5J9Q - chains F and G of the 5 polymer chains in the assembly; structure by X-ray diffraction, 3.25 A resolution.

== Chain F ==
Molecule: Chromatin modification-related protein EAF6
Organism: Saccharomyces cerevisiae (strain ATCC 204508 / S288c)
UniProtKB: P47128 (EAF6_YEAST); numbering as in UniProt (aligned over 1-113)
Amino-acid sequence (113 residues; numbered 1 to 113; the number before each row is that of its first residue):
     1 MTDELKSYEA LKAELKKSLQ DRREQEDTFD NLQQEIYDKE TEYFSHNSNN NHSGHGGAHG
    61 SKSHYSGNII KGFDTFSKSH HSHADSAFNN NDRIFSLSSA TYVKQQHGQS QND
Not modelled in the structure: 46-64, 78-85, 103-113

== Chain G ==
Molecule: Enhancer of polycomb-like protein 1
Organism: Saccharomyces cerevisiae (strain ATCC 204508 / S288c)
UniProtKB: P43572 (EPL1_YEAST); residues 50-400 here = UniProt positions 50-400
Amino-acid sequence (351 residues; each row starts with the number of its first residue):
    50 SSNSRFRHRK ISVKQHLKIY LPNDLKHLDK DELQQREVVE IETGVEKNEE KEVHLHRILQ
   110 MGSGHTKHKD YIPTPDASMT WNEYDKFYTG SFQETTSYIK FSATVEDCCG TNYNMDERDE
   170 TFLNEQVNKG SSDILTEDEF EILCSSFEHA IHERQPFLSM DPESILSFEE LKPTLIKSDM
   230 ADFNLRNQLN HEINSHKTHF ITQFDPVSQM NTRPLIQLIE KFGSKIYDYW RERKIEVNGY
   290 EIFPQLKFER PGEKEEIDPY VCFRRREVRH PRKTRRIDIL NSQRLRALHQ ELKNAKDLAL
   350 LVAKRENVSL NWINDELKIF DQRVKIKNLK RSLNISGEDD DLINHKRKRP T
Not modelled in the structure: 50-59, 77-118, 228-230, 400

== How chain F and chain G interact ==
Pairs across the interface (67; chain F residue first):
  E4(F) with L378(G); S381(G), hydrogen bond; L382(G)
  Y8(F) with L378(G), hydrophobic; K379(G); I384(G), hydrophobic; E387(G)
  L11(F) with K374(G); I375(G), hydrophobic
  K12(F) with E387(G), salt bridge
  E14(F) with Q371(G), hydrogen bond
  L15(F) with Q371(G); R372(G); I375(G), hydrophobic; D390(G)
  K16(F) with D390(G)
  S18(F) with K367(G); I368(G); Q371(G), hydrogen bond
  L19(F) with I368(G), hydrophobic; R372(G); D390(G)
  D21(F) with D364(G)
  R22(F) with W361(G); D364(G), hydrogen bond (backbone-side chain); E365(G), salt bridge; I368(G); N393(G)
  R23(F) with R396(G); K397(G)
  Q25(F) with V357(G); N360(G)
  E26(F) with W361(G)
  T28(F) with V357(G)
  F29(F) with R354(G); V357(G), hydrophobic; S358(G); R398(G)
  D30(F) with R398(G), salt bridge
  L32(F) with K353(G); R354(G); V357(G), hydrophobic
  Q33(F) with R354(G), hydrogen bond
  E35(F) with L350(G)
  I36(F) with L347(G); L350(G), hydrophobic; R354(G)
  K39(F) with L347(G); L350(G)
  Y43(F) with N343(G); D346(G), hydrogen bond; L347(G), hydrophobic
  Y65(F) with A336(G), hydrophobic; L337(G); E340(G)
  G67(F) with E340(G)
  N68(F) with E340(G), hydrogen bond
  I69(F) with A344(G), hydrophobic
  F73(F) with L337(G), hydrophobic; L341(G), hydrophobic
  F76(F) with R333(G)
  F95(F) with L347(G), hydrophobic; V351(G), hydrophobic; R354(G), hydrogen bond (backbone-side chain)
  S98(F) with R354(G), hydrogen bond
  S99(F) with R354(G)
  T101(F) with R398(G)
Interface residues without a listed pair, chain F (37 interface residues in all): L5, S7, E40, S96
Interface residues without a listed pair, chain G (39 interface residues in all): A348, E355, P399

== In short ==
37 residues of chain F face 39 of chain G across their interface; the contacts include 9 hydrogen bonds and 3
salt bridges. Among the polar pairs are K12(F)-E387(G), R22(F)-E365(G) and D30(F)-R398(G).
Chain F is Chromatin modification-related protein EAF6 and chain G is Enhancer of polycomb-like protein 1,
both from Saccharomyces cerevisiae (strain ATCC 204508 / S288c); the structure, Crystal structure of the NuA4
core complex, was determined by X-ray diffraction, deposited together with 5J9T, 5J9U and 5J9W.
